PDB entry 1XGN | X-ray diffraction, 2.90 A resolution | chain A

# Chain A
Protein: Methionine aminopeptidase
Source organism: Pyrococcus furiosus
Notes: EC 3.4.11.18
UniProtKB: P56218 (AMPM_PYRFU); residue numbers follow UniProt; this construct covers 1-295
Sequence (295 residues; numbered 1 to 295; the number before each row is that of its first residue):
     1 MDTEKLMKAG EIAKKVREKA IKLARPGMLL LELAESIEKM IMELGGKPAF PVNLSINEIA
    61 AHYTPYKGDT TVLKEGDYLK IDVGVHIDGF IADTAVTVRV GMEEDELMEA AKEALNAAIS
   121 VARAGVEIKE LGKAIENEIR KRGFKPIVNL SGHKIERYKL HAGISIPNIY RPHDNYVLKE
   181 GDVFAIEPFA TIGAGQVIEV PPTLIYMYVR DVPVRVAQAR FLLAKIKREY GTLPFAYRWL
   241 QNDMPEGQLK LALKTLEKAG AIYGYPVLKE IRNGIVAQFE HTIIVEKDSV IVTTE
Bound ions: Co2+ site 1: Asp-82, Asp-93, Glu-280; Co2+ site 2: Asp-93, His-153, Glu-187, Glu-280
Swiss-Prot annotation at these positions:
  - binding site (substrate): His-62, His-161
  - binding site (a divalent metal cation): Asp-82, Asp-93, His-153, Glu-187, Glu-280
  - mutagenesis: His-161 (H161A: Reduces enzymatic activity by 96% at 37 degrees Celsius and by 88% at 87 degrees Celsius; when associated with A-173), His-173 (H173A: Reduces enzymatic activity by 96% at 37 degrees Celsius and by 88% at 87 degrees Celsius; when associated with A-161)

# In short
The Co2+ site 1 is built by Asp-82, Asp-93 and Glu-280. Asp-93, His-153, Glu-187 and Glu-280 form the Co2+
site 2. UniProt lists substrate-binding residues His-62 and His-161, 5 divalent metal cation-binding residues
and 2 mutagenesis sites.
Chain A is Methionine aminopeptidase (Pyrococcus furiosus); the structure, Methionine aminopeptidase from
hyperthermophile pyrococcus furiosus, was determined by X-ray diffraction together with 1XGO and 1XGS from the
same study.
